PDB entry 8YBK | electron microscopy, 2.69 A resolution | chains A and I of the 10 polymer chains in the assembly

== Chain A ==
Name: Histone H3.1
Organism: Homo sapiens
UniProtKB: P68431 (H31_HUMAN); residues 0-135 here correspond to UniProt positions 1-136 (UniProt number = residue number + 1)
Amino-acid sequence (139 residues; each row starts with the number of its first residue; numbers below 1 keep their minus sign (Gly-3 is residue -3)):
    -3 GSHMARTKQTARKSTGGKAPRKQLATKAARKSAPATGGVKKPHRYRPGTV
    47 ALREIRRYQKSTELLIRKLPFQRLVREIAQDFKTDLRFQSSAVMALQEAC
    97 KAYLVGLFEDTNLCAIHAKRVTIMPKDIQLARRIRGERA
Unresolved in the structure: -3 to 57
Sequence notes: expression tag (-3 to -1); engineered mutation Lys97 (Glu98 in P68431)
UniProt features mapped onto this chain:
  - modified residue: Arg2 (Asymmetric dimethylarginine), Thr3 (Phosphothreonine), Lys4 (Allysine), Gln5 (5-glutamyl dopamine), Thr6 (Phosphothreonine), Arg8 (Citrulline), Lys9 (N6,N6,N6-trimethyllysine), Ser10 (ADP-ribosylserine), Thr11 (Phosphothreonine), Lys14 (N6-(2-hydroxyisobutyryl)lysine), Arg17 (Asymmetric dimethylarginine), Lys18 (N6-(2-hydroxyisobutyryl)lysine), Lys23 (N6-(2-hydroxyisobutyryl)lysine), Arg26 (Citrulline), Lys27 (N6,N6,N6-trimethyllysine), Ser28 (ADP-ribosylserine), Lys36 (N6,N6,N6-trimethyllysine), Lys37 (N6-methyllysine), Tyr41 (Phosphotyrosine), Lys56 (N6,N6,N6-trimethyllysine) and 8 more in UniProt
  - lipidation: Lys18 (N6-decanoyllysine)
Reported in the primary citation:
  - contacts within the chain: Leu60-Lys97 (hydrogen bond)
  - conformationally variable residues (order/disorder transition): Gly44 to Ser57, Lys97

== Chain I ==
Molecule: 145-nt DNA strand
Organism: synthetic construct
Sequence (145 nucleotides; numbered -72 to 72; the number before each row is that of its first residue; numbers below 1 keep their minus sign (DA-72 is residue -72)):
   -72 ATCAGAATCCCGGTGCCGAGGCCGCTCAATTGGTCGTAGACAGCTCTAGC
   -22 ACCGCTTAAACGCACGTACGCGCTGTCCCCCGCGTTTTAACCGCCAAGGG
    28 GATTACTCCCTAGTCTCCAGGCACGTGTCAGATATATACATCGAT
Unresolved in the structure: -72 to -61, 54-72

== How chain A and chain I interact ==
Pairs across the interface (16; chain A residue first):
  Leu61(A) - DA-14(I)  sugar contact
  Arg63(A) - DA-14(I)  sugar contact
  Arg63(A) - DA-13(I)  sugar contact
  Arg72(A) - DC-23(I)  salt bridge to the phosphate
  Arg83(A) - DG-24(I)  hydrogen bond to the sugar
  Arg83(A) - DC-23(I)  phosphate contact
  Phe84(A) - DG-24(I)  sugar contact
  Phe84(A) - DC-23(I)  hydrogen bond to the phosphate
  Gln85(A) - DG-24(I)  phosphate contact
  Ser86(A) - DG-24(I)  phosphate contact
  Arg116(A) - DG-3(I)  phosphate contact
  Arg116(A) - DC-2(I)  phosphate contact
  Val117(A) - DC-4(I)  sugar contact
  Val117(A) - DG-3(I)  hydrogen bond to the phosphate
  Thr118(A) - DG-3(I)  hydrogen bond to the phosphate
  Met120(A) - DC-2(I)  phosphate contact
Interface residues without a listed pair, chain A (15 interface residues in all): Gln68, Leu82, Lys115, Lys122

== In short ==
15 residues of chain A and 7 residues of chain I are in contact, with 4 hydrogen bonds and 1 salt bridge.
Among the polar pairs are Arg83(A)-DG-24(I), Phe84(A)-DC-23(I) and Val117(A)-DG-3(I). The paper reports
conformational variability at Gly44(A) and Lys97(A); contacts within the chain involving Lys97(A) and
Leu60(A).
Here chain A is Histone H3.1 (Homo sapiens) and chain I is a 145-nt DNA strand (synthetic construct). Entry
8YBK (Cryo-EM structure of the human nucleosome containing the H3.1 E97K mutant) was determined by electron
microscopy (same publication as 8YBJ).
